Entry 1WPA (X-ray diffraction, 1.50 A resolution); this record covers chain A.

# Chain A
Molecule: Occludin
Source organism: Homo sapiens
UniProt: Q16625 (OCLN_HUMAN); residue numbers follow UniProt; this construct covers 413-522
Amino-acid sequence (114 residues; numbered 409 to 522; the number before each row is that of its first residue):
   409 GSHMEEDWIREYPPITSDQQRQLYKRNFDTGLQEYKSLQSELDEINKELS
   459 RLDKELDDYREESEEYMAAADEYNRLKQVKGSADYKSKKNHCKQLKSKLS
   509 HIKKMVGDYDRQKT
Not modelled in the structure: 409-415
Sequence notes: cloning artifact (409-412)
Curated features (UniProtKB/Swiss-Prot):
  - modified residue: S490 (Phosphoserine)

# Overview
Chain A is Occludin (Homo sapiens); the structure, 1.5 Angstrom crystal structure of human occludin fragment
413-522, was determined by X-ray diffraction (same publication as 1XAW).
